PDB entry 8KD2 | electron microscopy, 3.02 A resolution | chains T and X of the 16 polymer chains in the assembly

[Chain T]
Molecule: Histone H4
Source organism: Xenopus laevis
Reference sequence: P62799 (H4_XENLA); residues 1-102 here correspond to UniProt positions 2-103 (UniProt number = residue number + 1)
Chain sequence (102 residues; row label = number of the first residue in the row):
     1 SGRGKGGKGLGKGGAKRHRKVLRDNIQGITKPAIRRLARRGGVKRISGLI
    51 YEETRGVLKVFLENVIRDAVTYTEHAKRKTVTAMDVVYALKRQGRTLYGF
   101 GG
Unresolved in the structure: 1-23, 101-102
Curated features (UniProtKB/Swiss-Prot):
  - DNA-binding region: Lys16 to Lys20
  - modified residue: Ser1 (N-acetylserine), Arg3 (Asymmetric dimethylarginine), Lys5 (N6-(2-hydroxyisobutyryl)lysine), Lys8 (N6-(2-hydroxyisobutyryl)lysine), Lys12 (N6-(2-hydroxyisobutyryl)lysine), Lys16 (N6-(2-hydroxyisobutyryl)lysine), Lys20 (N6,N6,N6-trimethyllysine), Lys31 (N6-(2-hydroxyisobutyryl)lysine), Lys44 (N6-(2-hydroxyisobutyryl)lysine), Ser47 (Phosphoserine), Tyr51 (Phosphotyrosine), Lys59 (N6-(2-hydroxyisobutyryl)lysine), Lys77 (N6-(2-hydroxyisobutyryl)lysine), Lys79 (N6-(2-hydroxyisobutyryl)lysine), Tyr88 (Phosphotyrosine), Lys91 (N6-(2-hydroxyisobutyryl)lysine)
  - cross-link (Glycyl lysine isopeptide (Lys-Gly)): Lys31 (interchain with G-Cter in UFM1), Lys91 (interchain with G-Cter in ubiquitin)

[Chain X]
Molecule: 187bp DNA
Sequence (187 nucleotides; row label = number of the first residue in the row; numbers below 1 keep their minus sign (DG-93 is residue -93)):
   -93 GCGGTGGCGGCCGCTCTAGAACAGGATGTATATATCTGACACGTGCCTGG
   -43 AGACTAGGGAGTAATCCCCTTGGCGGTTAAAACGCGGGGGACAGCGCGTA
     7 CGTGCGTTTAAGCGGTGCTAGAGCTGTCTACGACCAATTGAGCGGCCTCG
    57 GCACCGGGATTCTCCAGGGCGGCCGCGTATAGGGTCC
Unresolved in the structure: -93 to -82, 93

[Chain T / chain X interface]
Contacting residue pairs (11):
  Arg35(T) - DG8(X)  salt bridge to the phosphate
  Arg45(T) - DG8(X)  phosphate contact
  Ile46(T) - DC7(X)  sugar contact
  Ile46(T) - DG8(X)  hydrogen bond to the phosphate
  Ser47(T) - DC7(X)  hydrogen bond to the phosphate
  Gly48(T) - DC7(X)  hydrogen bond to the phosphate
  Leu49(T) - DC7(X)  phosphate contact
  Arg78(T) - DA28(X)  phosphate contact
  Lys79(T) - DG27(X)  salt bridge to the phosphate
  Lys79(T) - DA28(X)  hydrogen bond to the phosphate
  Thr80(T) - DA28(X)  hydrogen bond to the phosphate
Other interface residues (no listed pair), chain T (12 interface residues in all): Gly28, Arg39, Lys77
Other interface residues (no listed pair), chain X (7 interface residues in all): DT9, DA17, DG29

[Overview]
12 residues of chain T face 7 of chain X across their interface, with 5 hydrogen bonds and 2 salt bridges.
Polar contacts include Ile46(T)-DG8(X), Ser47(T)-DC7(X) and Gly48(T)-DC7(X). UniProt lists a DNA-binding
region on chain T.
Chain T is Histone H4 (Xenopus laevis) and chain X is 187bp DNA; the structure, Rpd3S in complex with 187bp
nucleosome, was determined by electron microscopy, deposited together with 8KC7, 8KD3, 8KD4, 8KD5, 8KD6 and
8KD7.
